PDB entry 8JAL | electron microscopy, 3.30 A resolution | chains A and D of the 10 polymer chains in the assembly

[Chain A]
Molecule: Amyloid protein-binding protein 2
Source organism: Homo sapiens
UniProt: Q92624 (APBP2_HUMAN); residue numbers follow UniProt; this construct covers 1-585
Sequence (585 residues; each row starts with the number of its first residue):
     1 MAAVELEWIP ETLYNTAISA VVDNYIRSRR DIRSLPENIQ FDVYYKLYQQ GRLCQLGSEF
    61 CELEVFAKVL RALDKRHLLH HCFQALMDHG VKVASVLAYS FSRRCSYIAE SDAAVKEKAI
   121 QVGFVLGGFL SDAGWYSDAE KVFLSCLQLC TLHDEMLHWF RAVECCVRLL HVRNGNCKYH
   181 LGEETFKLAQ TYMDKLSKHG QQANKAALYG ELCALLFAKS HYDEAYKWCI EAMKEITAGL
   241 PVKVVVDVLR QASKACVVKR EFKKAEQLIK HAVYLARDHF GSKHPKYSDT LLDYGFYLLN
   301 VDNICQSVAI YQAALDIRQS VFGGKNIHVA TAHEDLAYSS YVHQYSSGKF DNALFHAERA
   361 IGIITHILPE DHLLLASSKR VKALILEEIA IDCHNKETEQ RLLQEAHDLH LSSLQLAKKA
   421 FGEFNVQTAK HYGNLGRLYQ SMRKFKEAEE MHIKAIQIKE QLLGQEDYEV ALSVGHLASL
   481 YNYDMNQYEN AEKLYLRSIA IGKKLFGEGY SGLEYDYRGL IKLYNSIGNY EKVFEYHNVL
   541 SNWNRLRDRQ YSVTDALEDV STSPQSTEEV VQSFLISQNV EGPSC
Disordered / not traced: 1-7, 579-585
Ion coordination: Zn2+: Cys54, His89 (shared with 2 residues of chain B)

[Chain D]
Molecule: Elongin-C
Source organism: Homo sapiens
UniProt: Q15369 (ELOC_HUMAN); numbering as in UniProt (aligned over 1-112)
Sequence (112 residues; row label = number of the first residue in the row):
     1 MDGEEKTYGG CEGPDAMYVK LISSDGHEFI VKREHALTSG TIKAMLSGPG QFAENETNEV
    61 NFREIPSHVL SKVCMYFTYK VRYTNSSTEI PEFPIAPEIA LELLMAANFL DC
Disordered / not traced: 1-16

[Chain A / chain D interface]
Pairs across the interface (40; chain A residue first):
  Trp8(A) with Asn85(D); Ser86(D), hydrogen bond (backbone-backbone); Ser87(D), hydrogen bond (side chain-backbone); Thr88(D); Glu89(D)
  Pro10(A) with Lys80(D); Tyr83(D); Thr84(D); Ile90(D), hydrophobic
  Glu11(A) with Tyr76(D), hydrogen bond (backbone-side chain); Glu92(D)
  Thr12(A) with Tyr76(D); Cys112(D)
  Leu13(A) with Tyr76(D), hydrogen bond (backbone-side chain); Phe93(D), hydrophobic; Leu103(D), hydrophobic; Ala107(D); Cys112(D), hydrogen bond (backbone-backbone)
  Tyr14(A) with Leu104(D); Ala107(D); Cys112(D), hydrogen bond (backbone-backbone)
  Thr16(A) with Glu92(D); Phe93(D); Ile95(D)
  Ala17(A) with Ile95(D), hydrophobic; Ala100(D); Leu104(D), hydrophobic
  Ile18(A) with Leu104(D), hydrophobic
  Ala20(A) with Ile95(D), hydrophobic; Ala100(D), hydrophobic
  Val21(A) with Ala100(D); Leu101(D); Leu104(D), hydrophobic
  Asn24(A) with Pro97(D), hydrogen bond (side chain-backbone)
  Asp31(A) with Leu101(D)
  Leu35(A) with Leu101(D), hydrophobic; Met105(D), hydrophobic
  Asn38(A) with Asn108(D), hydrogen bond
  Ile39(A) with Leu104(D), hydrophobic; Asn108(D)
Also at the interface, not in a pair above, chain A (20 interface residues in all): Ile9, Ser28, Ile32, Val43
Also at the interface, not in a pair above, chain D (24 interface residues in all): Val73, Tyr79

[In short]
Chain A and chain D form an interface of 20 and 24 residues respectively, with 8 hydrogen bonds. Polar pairs
include Trp8(A)-Ser87(D), Glu11(A)-Tyr76(D) and Leu13(A)-Tyr76(D). The Zn2+ site is built by Cys54(A) and
His89(A).
Here chain A is Amyloid protein-binding protein 2 and chain D is Elongin-C, both from Homo sapiens. Entry 8JAL
(Structure of CRL2APPBP2 bound with RxxGP degron (dimer)) was determined by electron microscopy (same
publication as 8JAR and 8JAU).
